PDB entry 5YNG | X-ray diffraction, 2.50 A resolution | chains A and B

== Chain A (and B) ==
Protein: Limonene-1,2-epoxide hydrolase
From: Rhodococcus erythropolis
Notes: EC 3.3.2.8; chain B of this document is another copy of the same molecule, construct and numbering; everything in this record applies to it too
UniProtKB: Q9ZAG3 (LIMA_RHOER); residue numbers follow UniProt; this construct covers 2-149
Chain sequence (155 residues; row label = number of the first residue in the row; numbers below 1 keep their minus sign (Met-5 is residue -5)):
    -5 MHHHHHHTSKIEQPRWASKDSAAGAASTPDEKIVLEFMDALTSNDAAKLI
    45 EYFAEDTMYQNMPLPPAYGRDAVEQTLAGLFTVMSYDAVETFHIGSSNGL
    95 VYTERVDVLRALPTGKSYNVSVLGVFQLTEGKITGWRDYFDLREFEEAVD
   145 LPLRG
Disordered / not traced: -5 (chain B: -5 to 3)
Differences from the reference sequence: expression tag (-5 to 1); engineered mutation Tyr80 (Ile in Q9ZAG3), Val114 (Leu in Q9ZAG3), Val116 (Ile in Q9ZAG3)
Bound ions: K+ site 1: Ala16, Ala19, Ser21, Ile88 (shared with Asn92(B) of chain B); K+ site 2: Asn92 (shared with Ala16(B), Ala17(B), Ala19(B), Ser21(B) of chain B)
Small-molecule neighbours:
  - 3ZS ((1R,5S)-6-oxabicyclo[3.1.0]hexane): Asn55, Leu74, Met78, Tyr80, Arg99, Asp101, Leu103, Val114, Val116, Asp132, Phe134, Leu136, Phe139, Leu147
  - Ni2+ (NI): His-3, His-2, His0
Curated features (UniProtKB/Swiss-Prot):
  - active site: Asp101 (Proton donor), Asp132 (Proton acceptor)

== How chain A and chain B interact ==
Pairs across the interface (70):
  Arg9(A) - Tyr62(B)
  Trp10(A) - Met52(B)
  Trp10(A) - Tyr62(B)
  Trp10(A) - Gln121(B)  hydrogen bond (backbone-side chain)
  Trp10(A) - Arg131(B)
  Trp10(A) - Tyr133(B)
  Ala16(A) - Asn92(B)  hydrogen bond (backbone-side chain)
  Ala17(A) - Asn92(B)
  Ala17(A) - Leu94(B)  hydrophobic
  Glu25(A) - Ser91(B)
  Met52(A) - Trp10(B)
  Pro57(A) - Asp135(B)
  Tyr62(A) - Arg9(B)
  Tyr62(A) - Trp10(B)
  His87(A) - Leu94(B)
  His87(A) - Tyr96(B)
  His87(A) - Gln121(B)
  His87(A) - Arg131(B)
  Ile88(A) - Asn92(B)
  Ile88(A) - Tyr96(B)
  Gly89(A) - Ser91(B)
  Ser90(A) - Ser90(B)
  Ser90(A) - Ser91(B)  hydrogen bond (backbone-side chain)
  Ser91(A) - Gly89(B)
  Ser91(A) - Ser90(B)  hydrogen bond (side chain-backbone)
  Asn92(A) - Asp14(B)
  Asn92(A) - Ala16(B)  hydrogen bond (side chain-backbone)
  Asn92(A) - Ala17(B)
  Asn92(A) - Ile88(B)
  Leu94(A) - His87(B)
  Tyr96(A) - His87(B)
  Tyr96(A) - Tyr96(B)  hydrophobic
  Glu98(A) - Val119(B)
  Glu98(A) - Arg131(B)  salt bridge
  Glu98(A) - Tyr133(B)  hydrogen bond
  Ser115(A) - Tyr133(B)
  Val116(A) - Tyr133(B)
  Leu117(A) - Leu117(B)
  Leu117(A) - Gly118(B)
  Leu117(A) - Val119(B)
  Leu117(A) - Tyr133(B)  hydrophobic
  Gly118(A) - Leu117(B)
  Val119(A) - Glu98(B)
  Val119(A) - Leu117(B)
  Gln121(A) - Trp10(B)
  Gln121(A) - Ser12(B)  hydrogen bond
  Arg131(A) - Trp10(B)
  Arg131(A) - His87(B)
  Arg131(A) - Glu98(B)  salt bridge
  Tyr133(A) - Trp10(B)
  Tyr133(A) - Glu98(B)  hydrogen bond
  Tyr133(A) - Ser115(B)
  Tyr133(A) - Val116(B)
  Tyr133(A) - Leu117(B)  hydrophobic
  Tyr133(A) - Tyr133(B)
  Phe134(A) - Phe134(B)
  Phe134(A) - Asp135(B)
  Asp135(A) - Pro57(B)
  Asp135(A) - Phe134(B)
  Asp135(A) - Asp135(B)
  Asp135(A) - Leu136(B)  hydrogen bond (side chain-backbone)
  Leu136(A) - Asp135(B)  hydrogen bond (backbone-side chain)
  Leu136(A) - Arg137(B)
  Arg137(A) - Arg137(B)
  Arg137(A) - Glu140(B)  salt bridge
  Arg137(A) - Arg148(B)
  Glu140(A) - Arg137(B)  salt bridge
  Glu141(A) - Arg148(B)  salt bridge
  Arg148(A) - Arg137(B)
  Arg148(A) - Glu141(B)  salt bridge
Other interface residues (no listed pair), chain A (36 interface residues in all): Ser21, Gln54, Met56, Glu138
Other interface residues (no listed pair), chain B (38 interface residues in all): Ser21, Glu25, Gln54, Met56, Glu138

== In short ==
36 residues of chain A and 38 residues of chain B are in contact, with 10 hydrogen bonds and 6 salt bridges.
Polar contacts include Glu98(A)-Arg131(B), Arg137(A)-Glu140(B) and Glu141(A)-Arg148(B). Ligands of chain A:
Ni2+ and compound 3ZS.
Both chains are Limonene-1,2-epoxide hydrolase (Rhodococcus erythropolis). Entry 5YNG (Crystal structure of
SZ348 in complex with cyclopentene oxide) was determined by X-ray diffraction together with 5YAO and 5YQT from
the same study.
